Entry 2ZPG (X-ray diffraction, 1.39 A resolution); this record covers chains A and B.

== Chain A ==
Molecule: Nitrile hydratase subunit alpha
Organism: Rhodococcus erythropolis
Notes: EC 4.2.1.84
UniProt: P13448 (NHAA_RHOER); residues 1-206 here correspond to UniProt positions 2-207 (UniProt number = residue number + 1)
Amino-acid sequence (206 residues; row label = number of the first residue in the row):
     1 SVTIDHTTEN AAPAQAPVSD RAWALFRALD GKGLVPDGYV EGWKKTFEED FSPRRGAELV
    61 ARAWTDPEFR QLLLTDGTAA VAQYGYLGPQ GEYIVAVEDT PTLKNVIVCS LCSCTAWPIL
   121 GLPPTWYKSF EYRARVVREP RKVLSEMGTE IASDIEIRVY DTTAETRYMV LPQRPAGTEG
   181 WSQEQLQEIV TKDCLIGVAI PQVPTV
Not modelled in the structure: 1-8, 205-206
Modified / non-standard residues: C112 (3-sulfinoalanine; CSD); C114 (s-hydroxycysteine; CSO)
Curated features (UniProtKB/Swiss-Prot):
  - binding site (Fe(3+)): C109, C112, S113, C114
  - modified residue: C112 (Cysteine sulfinic acid (-SO2H)), C114 (Cysteine sulfenic acid (-SOH))
Ion coordination: Fe ion: C109, C112, S113, C114
Small-molecule neighbours: tert-butyl isocyanide (TB0): Q90, C109, C112, S113, C114, W117
From the paper describing this entry:
  - post-translational modification sites: C112, C114

== Chain B ==
Molecule: Nitrile hydratase subunit beta
Organism: Rhodococcus erythropolis
Notes: EC 4.2.1.84
UniProt: P13449 (NHAB_RHOER); numbering as in UniProt (aligned over 1-212)
Amino-acid sequence (212 residues; row label = number of the first residue in the row):
     1 MDGVHDLAGV QGFGKVPHTV NADIGPTFHA EWEHLPYSLM FAGVAELGAF SVDEVRYVVE
    61 RMEPRHYMMT PYYERYVIGV ATLMVEKGIL TQDELESLAG GPFPLSRPSE SEGRPAPVET
   121 TTFEVGQRVR VRDEYVPGHI RMPAYCRGRV GTISHRTTEK WPFPDAIGHG RNDAGEEPTY
   181 HVKFAAEELF GSDTDGGSVV VDLFEGYLEP AA
Not modelled in the structure: 212
Curated features (UniProtKB/Swiss-Prot):
  - natural variant: M40 (M40V: In strain: ACV2)
Small-molecule neighbours: tert-butyl isocyanide (TB0): Y37, V52, R56, Y72, Y76
From the paper describing this entry:
  - conformationally variable residues (side-chain flip): M40

== How chain A and chain B interact ==
Pairs across the interface - 173 pairs, chain A then chain B:
  N10(A) - R65(B)  hydrogen bond
  A12(A) - M69(B)  hydrophobic
  P13(A) - H66(B)
  A14(A) - P102(B)
  A14(A) - P104(B)
  Q15(A) - H66(B)  hydrogen bond
  Q15(A) - E74(B)
  Q15(A) - P102(B)
  Q15(A) - P104(B)
  A16(A) - A99(B)
  A16(A) - G101(B)
  A16(A) - P102(B)  hydrogen bond (backbone-backbone)
  V18(A) - W32(B)  hydrophobic
  V18(A) - E74(B)
  S19(A) - W32(B)
  D20(A) - A99(B)
  R21(A) - E74(B)  salt bridge
  R21(A) - I78(B)
  R21(A) - P102(B)
  R21(A) - F103(B)
  A22(A) - W32(B)  hydrophobic
  A22(A) - L35(B)
  A22(A) - V77(B)  hydrophobic
  W23(A) - E31(B)
  W23(A) - W32(B)
  W23(A) - L35(B)  hydrophobic
  A24(A) - L95(B)
  A24(A) - L98(B)
  A24(A) - A99(B)
  L25(A) - L39(B)  hydrophobic
  L25(A) - V77(B)
  L25(A) - V80(B)  hydrophobic
  L25(A) - A81(B)  hydrophobic
  L25(A) - L90(B)  hydrophobic
  L25(A) - L95(B)  hydrophobic
  F26(A) - L39(B)  hydrophobic
  R27(A) - L98(B)  hydrogen bond (side chain-backbone)
  A28(A) - L90(B)  hydrophobic
  A28(A) - L98(B)
  L29(A) - M84(B)  hydrophobic
  L29(A) - L90(B)  hydrophobic
  K32(A) - I89(B)
  K32(A) - L90(B)
  K32(A) - E94(B)  salt bridge
  L34(A) - L47(B)
  L34(A) - I89(B)  hydrophobic
  Y39(A) - S38(B)
  Y39(A) - F41(B)  hydrogen bond (side chain-backbone)
  Y39(A) - A42(B)  hydrogen bond (side chain-backbone)
  Y39(A) - E46(B)
  V40(A) - H34(B)
  V40(A) - L35(B)  hydrophobic
  V40(A) - S38(B)
  V40(A) - L39(B)  hydrophobic
  W43(A) - S38(B)
  W43(A) - F41(B)  hydrophobic
  K44(A) - H34(B)
  F47(A) - F28(B)  hydrophobic
  F47(A) - Y37(B)  hydrophobic
  F47(A) - S38(B)
  E48(A) - F28(B)
  Y93(A) - H155(B)  hydrogen bond
  Y93(A) - T157(B)
  Y93(A) - T158(B)  hydrogen bond (side chain-backbone)
  Y93(A) - E159(B)
  Y93(A) - W161(B)  hydrophobic
  V95(A) - H181(B)
  S110(A) - H5(B)
  S110(A) - A8(B)
  L111(A) - H5(B)
  L111(A) - D6(B)
  L111(A) - R141(B)
  C112(A) - R56(B)
  C112(A) - Y76(B)
  C112(A) - R141(B)
  S113(A) - Y37(B)
  S113(A) - Y72(B)  hydrogen bond
  C114(A) - R56(B)
  C114(A) - R141(B)
  W117(A) - Y37(B)  hydrophobic
  W117(A) - F41(B)  hydrophobic
  L122(A) - T27(B)
  L122(A) - F28(B)  hydrophobic
  L122(A) - Y37(B)  hydrophobic
  L122(A) - Y73(B)
  P124(A) - I24(B)  hydrophobic
  W126(A) - V16(B)  hydrophobic
  W126(A) - P17(B)
  W126(A) - H18(B)  hydrogen bond
  K128(A) - Y72(B)
  K128(A) - Y73(B)
  S129(A) - P17(B)
  F130(A) - L7(B)  hydrophobic
  F130(A) - F13(B)  hydrophobic
  F130(A) - Y67(B)
  F130(A) - M68(B)
  F130(A) - R75(B)
  E131(A) - F13(B)
  E131(A) - G14(B)
  E131(A) - K15(B)
  E131(A) - V16(B)
  Y132(A) - V16(B)  hydrophobic
  R133(A) - H5(B)  hydrogen bond (side chain-backbone)
  R133(A) - L7(B)
  R133(A) - A8(B)
  R133(A) - Y67(B)  hydrogen bond
  R133(A) - R75(B)
  A134(A) - L7(B)
  A134(A) - A8(B)
  A134(A) - G9(B)  hydrogen bond (backbone-backbone)
  A134(A) - V10(B)
  A134(A) - F13(B)  hydrophobic
  R135(A) - F13(B)
  R135(A) - G14(B)  hydrogen bond (side chain-backbone)
  R135(A) - K15(B)
  V137(A) - A8(B)  hydrophobic
  V137(A) - G9(B)
  V137(A) - Y145(B)
  V137(A) - F190(B)
  V137(A) - V199(B)
  R138(A) - G9(B)  hydrogen bond (side chain-backbone)
  R138(A) - Q11(B)
  R138(A) - F190(B)
  R138(A) - D193(B)  salt bridge
  R138(A) - T194(B)  hydrogen bond (backbone-side chain)
  R138(A) - D195(B)  hydrogen bond (backbone-backbone)
  E139(A) - D195(B)
  P140(A) - D195(B)
  P140(A) - G196(B)
  R141(A) - D195(B)  hydrogen bond (backbone-side chain)
  K142(A) - D195(B)  hydrogen bond (backbone-side chain)
  V143(A) - V16(B)  hydrophobic
  E146(A) - K15(B)
  M147(A) - H18(B)
  M147(A) - T19(B)
  M147(A) - V20(B)  hydrogen bond (backbone-backbone)
  T149(A) - V20(B)
  E156(A) - G197(B)
  E156(A) - S198(B)  hydrogen bond
  I157(A) - G197(B)  hydrogen bond (backbone-backbone)
  I157(A) - S198(B)  hydrogen bond (backbone-backbone)
  R158(A) - K183(B)
  R158(A) - S198(B)  hydrogen bond
  R158(A) - V200(B)
  V159(A) - S198(B)  hydrogen bond (backbone-backbone)
  V159(A) - V199(B)
  V159(A) - V200(B)  hydrogen bond (backbone-backbone)
  Y160(A) - V200(B)
  D161(A) - Y145(B)  hydrogen bond
  D161(A) - V200(B)  hydrogen bond (backbone-backbone)
  D161(A) - D202(B)
  T162(A) - R141(B)
  T163(A) - R141(B)  hydrogen bond (backbone-side chain)
  T163(A) - P143(B)
  T163(A) - V201(B)
  T163(A) - D202(B)  hydrogen bond (side chain-backbone)
  A164(A) - T179(B)
  A164(A) - D202(B)
  A164(A) - F204(B)  hydrophobic
  E165(A) - W161(B)
  E165(A) - D202(B)
  T166(A) - T157(B)
  T166(A) - H181(B)  hydrogen bond
  T166(A) - D202(B)  hydrogen bond
  R167(A) - R56(B)
  Y168(A) - H181(B)  hydrogen bond
  T191(A) - N21(B)  hydrogen bond
  K192(A) - I24(B)
  D193(A) - H18(B)  salt bridge
  D193(A) - V20(B)
  D193(A) - N21(B)  hydrogen bond (side chain-backbone)
  V198(A) - V20(B)
  A199(A) - V20(B)  hydrophobic
Also at the interface, not in a pair above, chain A (80 interface residues in all): V35, P36, P89, Q90, C109, P123, G148
Also at the interface, not in a pair above, chain B (82 interface residues in all): M40, R156, L203

== Summary ==
80 residues of chain A face 82 of chain B across their interface, with 35 hydrogen bonds and 4 salt bridges.
Polar pairs include R21(A)-E74(B), K32(A)-E94(B) and R138(A)-D193(B). Tert-butyl isocyanide is bound between
chain A and chain B. The paper reports modification sites C112(A) and C114(A); conformational variability at
M40(B).
Here chain A is Nitrile hydratase subunit alpha and chain B is Nitrile hydratase subunit beta, both from
Rhodococcus erythropolis. Entry 2ZPG (Complex of Fe-type nitrile hydratase with tert-butylisonitrile,
photo-activated for 120min at 293K) was determined by X-ray diffraction, deposited together with 2ZPB, 2ZPE,
2ZPF, 2ZPH and 2ZPI.
